8Z48 - chains B and D of the 4 polymer chains in the assembly; structure by X-ray diffraction, 1.94 A resolution.

== Chain B (and D) ==
Name: Beta-galactosidase
Organism: Bacteroides xylanisolvens XB1A
Notes: chain D of this document is another copy of the same molecule, construct and numbering; everything in this record applies to it too
Reference sequence: D6CYU7 (D6CYU7_9BACE); residue numbers follow UniProt; this construct covers 9-550
Amino-acid sequence (551 residues; numbered 8 to 558; the number before each row is that of its first residue):
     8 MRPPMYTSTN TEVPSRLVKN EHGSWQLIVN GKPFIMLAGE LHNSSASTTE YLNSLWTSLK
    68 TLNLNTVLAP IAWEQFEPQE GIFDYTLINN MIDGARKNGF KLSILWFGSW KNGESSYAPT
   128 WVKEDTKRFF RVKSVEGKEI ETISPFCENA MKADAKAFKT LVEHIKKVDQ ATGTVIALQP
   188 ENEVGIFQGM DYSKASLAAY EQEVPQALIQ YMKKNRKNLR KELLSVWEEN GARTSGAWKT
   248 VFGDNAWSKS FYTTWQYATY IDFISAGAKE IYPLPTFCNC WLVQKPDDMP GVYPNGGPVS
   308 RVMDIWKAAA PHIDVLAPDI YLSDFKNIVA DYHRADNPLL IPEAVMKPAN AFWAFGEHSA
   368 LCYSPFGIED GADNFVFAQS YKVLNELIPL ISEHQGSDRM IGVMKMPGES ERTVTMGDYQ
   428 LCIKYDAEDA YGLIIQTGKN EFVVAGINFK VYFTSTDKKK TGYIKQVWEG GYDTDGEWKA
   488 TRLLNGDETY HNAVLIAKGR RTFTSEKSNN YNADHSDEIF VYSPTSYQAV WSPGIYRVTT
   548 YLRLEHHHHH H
Unresolved in the structure: 8-19, 510-536, 551-558 (chain D: 8-19, 510-535, 551-558)
Differences from the reference sequence: initiating methionine (8); expression tag (551-558)
Ligand contacts: methyl beta-D-galactopyranoside (MBG): Asn119, Glu190, Trp288, Gln291, Asp326, Tyr328, Glu350
From the paper describing this entry:
  - binding site for methyl beta-D-galactopyranoside: Asn119, Glu190, Trp288, Leu289, Gln291, Asp326, Tyr328
  - catalytic residues: Glu190, Glu350
  - specificity-determining residues: Gln291
  - mutagenesis - W288A: decreased catalytic activity on beta-Gal2
  - mutagenesis - W288A: decreased catalytic activity on beta-Gal3
  - mutagenesis - W288A: abolished catalytic activity (transglycosylation activity)
  - mutagenesis - W288A: increased catalytic activity on LG
  - mutagenesis - W288A/E350G: abolished catalytic activity on galactose and d-fucose

== How chain B and chain D interact ==
Residue-residue contacts - 46 pairs, chain B then chain D:
  Asn50(B) - Gly493(D)
  Asn50(B) - Asp494(D)  hydrogen bond (side chain-backbone)
  Asn50(B) - Glu495(D)
  Ser51(B) - Arg489(D)
  Ser51(B) - Leu490(D)  hydrogen bond (side chain-backbone)
  Ser51(B) - Leu491(D)
  Ser51(B) - Asn492(D)  hydrogen bond (side chain-backbone)
  Ser51(B) - Glu495(D)  hydrogen bond
  Ser54(B) - Arg489(D)
  Ser54(B) - Leu490(D)  hydrogen bond (side chain-backbone)
  Thr55(B) - Ala487(D)
  Thr55(B) - Thr488(D)  hydrogen bond (side chain-backbone)
  Thr55(B) - Arg489(D)
  Glu57(B) - Lys486(D)  salt bridge
  Tyr58(B) - Thr488(D)
  Tyr58(B) - Arg489(D)
  Tyr58(B) - Arg508(D)
  Glu81(B) - Gln473(D)  hydrogen bond
  Glu81(B) - Leu490(D)
  Glu81(B) - Asn492(D)  hydrogen bond
  Gln82(B) - Leu490(D)
  Lys118(B) - His498(D)  hydrogen bond
  Asn119(B) - His498(D)
  Glu121(B) - His498(D)
  Ser123(B) - Asn492(D)  hydrogen bond
  Ser123(B) - His498(D)
  Ser123(B) - Asn499(D)
  Tyr124(B) - Asn492(D)
  Tyr124(B) - Gly493(D)  hydrogen bond (side chain-backbone)
  Thr127(B) - Lys472(D)
  Thr127(B) - Gln473(D)
  Lys130(B) - Lys472(D)  hydrogen bond (side chain-backbone)
  Lys130(B) - Asn499(D)
  Lys130(B) - Tyr548(D)
  Glu131(B) - Lys472(D)  salt bridge
  Glu131(B) - Tyr548(D)
  Thr133(B) - Arg550(D)
  Arg138(B) - Tyr548(D)  hydrogen bond
  Arg138(B) - Arg550(D)
  Glu146(B) - Arg550(D)  hydrogen bond (backbone-side chain)
  Ile147(B) - Arg550(D)
  Glu148(B) - Tyr470(D)
  Glu148(B) - Tyr548(D)  hydrogen bond
  Glu148(B) - Arg550(D)  salt bridge
  Phe373(B) - Asp494(D)
  Asp377(B) - Arg508(D)  salt bridge
Interface residues without a listed pair, chain B (24 interface residues in all): His49
Interface residues without a listed pair, chain D (20 interface residues in all): Ile471, Tyr497

== Summary ==
Chain B and chain D form an interface of 24 and 20 residues respectively; the contacts include 15 hydrogen
bonds and 4 salt bridges. Polar pairs include Glu57(B)-Lys486(D), Glu131(B)-Lys472(D) and Glu148(B)-Arg550(D).
Ligands of chain B: methyl beta-D-galactopyranoside. The paper reports catalytic residues Glu190(B) and
Glu350(B); W288A of chain B reduces catalytic activity on beta-Gal2.
Both chains are Beta-galactosidase (Bacteroides xylanisolvens XB1A). Entry 8Z48 (Beta-galactosidase from
Bacteroides xylanisolvens (complex with methyl beta-galactopyranose)) was determined by X-ray diffraction
(same publication as 8Z43 and 8Z47).
